PDB entry 7UIO | electron microscopy, 3.30 A resolution | chains AB and AJ of the 80 polymer chains in the assembly

Chain AB:
Name: DNA-directed RNA polymerase II subunit RPB2
From: Saccharomyces cerevisiae S288C
Notes: EC 2.7.7.6
UniProt: P08518 (RPB2_YEAST); residues 1-1224 here = UniProt positions 1-1224
Sequence (1224 residues; row label = number of the first residue in the row):
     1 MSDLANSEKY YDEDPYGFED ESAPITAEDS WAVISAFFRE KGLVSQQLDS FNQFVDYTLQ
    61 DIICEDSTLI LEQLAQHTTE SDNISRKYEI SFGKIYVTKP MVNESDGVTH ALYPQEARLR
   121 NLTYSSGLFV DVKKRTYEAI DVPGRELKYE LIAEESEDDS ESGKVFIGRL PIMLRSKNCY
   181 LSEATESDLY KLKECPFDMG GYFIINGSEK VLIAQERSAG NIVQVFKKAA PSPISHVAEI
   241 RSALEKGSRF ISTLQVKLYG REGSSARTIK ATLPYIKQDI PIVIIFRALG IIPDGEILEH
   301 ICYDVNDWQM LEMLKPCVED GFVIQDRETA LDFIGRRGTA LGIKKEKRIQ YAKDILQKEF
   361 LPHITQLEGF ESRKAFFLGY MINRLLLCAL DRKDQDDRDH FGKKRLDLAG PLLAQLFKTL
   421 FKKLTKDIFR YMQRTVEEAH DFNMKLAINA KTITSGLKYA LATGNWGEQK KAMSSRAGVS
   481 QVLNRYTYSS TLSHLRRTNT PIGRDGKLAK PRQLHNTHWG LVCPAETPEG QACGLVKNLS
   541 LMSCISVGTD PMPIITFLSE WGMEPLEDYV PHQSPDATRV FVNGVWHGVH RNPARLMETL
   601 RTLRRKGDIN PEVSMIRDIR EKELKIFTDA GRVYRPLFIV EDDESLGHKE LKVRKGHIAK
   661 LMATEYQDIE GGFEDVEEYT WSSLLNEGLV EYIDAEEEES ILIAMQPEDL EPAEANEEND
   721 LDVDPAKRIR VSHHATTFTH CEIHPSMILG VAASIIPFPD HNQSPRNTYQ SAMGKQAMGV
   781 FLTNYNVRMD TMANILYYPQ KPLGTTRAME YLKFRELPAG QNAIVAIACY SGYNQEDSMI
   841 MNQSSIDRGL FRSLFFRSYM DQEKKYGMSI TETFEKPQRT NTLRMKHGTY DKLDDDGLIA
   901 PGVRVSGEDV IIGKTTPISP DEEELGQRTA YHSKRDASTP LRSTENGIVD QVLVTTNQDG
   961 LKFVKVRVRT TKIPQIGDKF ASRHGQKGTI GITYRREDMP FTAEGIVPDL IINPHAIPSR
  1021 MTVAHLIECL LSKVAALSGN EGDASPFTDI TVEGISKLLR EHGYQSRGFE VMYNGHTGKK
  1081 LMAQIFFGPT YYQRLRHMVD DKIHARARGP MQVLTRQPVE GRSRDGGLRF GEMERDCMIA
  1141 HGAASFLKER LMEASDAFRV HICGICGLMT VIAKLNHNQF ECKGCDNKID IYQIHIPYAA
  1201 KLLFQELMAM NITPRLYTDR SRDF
Unresolved in the structure: 1-20, 243-251, 669-677, 713-726

Chain AJ:
Name: DNA-directed RNA polymerases I, II, and III subunit RPABC5
From: Saccharomyces cerevisiae S288C
UniProt: P22139 (RPAB5_YEAST); numbering as in UniProt (aligned over 1-70)
Sequence (70 residues; each row starts with the number of its first residue):
     1 MIVPVRCFSC GKVVGDKWES YLNLLQEDEL DEGTALSRLG LKRYCCRRMI LTHVDLIEKF
    61 LRYNPLEKRD

Interface between chain AB and chain AJ:
Contacting residue pairs (77; chain AB residue first):
  Y113(AB) with R69(AJ)
  P114(AB) with R69(AJ); D70(AJ)
  Q115(AB) with E67(AJ); K68(AJ); R69(AJ)
  R118(AB) with D70(AJ), salt bridge
  L174(AB) with D70(AJ)
  Y190(AB) with R62(AJ), hydrogen bond
  L192(AB) with E67(AJ); R69(AJ), hydrogen bond (backbone-side chain)
  K193(AB) with Y63(AJ); N64(AJ); E67(AJ); K68(AJ); R69(AJ), hydrogen bond (backbone-backbone)
  E194(AB) with K68(AJ), salt bridge; R69(AJ); D70(AJ)
  F197(AB) with K59(AJ)
  D198(AB) with D70(AJ)
  Y202(AB) with D70(AJ), hydrogen bond (side chain-backbone)
  E209(AB) with D70(AJ)
  V780(AB) with L56(AJ), hydrophobic
  L782(AB) with K68(AJ)
  T783(AB) with K59(AJ); F60(AJ)
  N784(AB) with Y63(AJ), hydrogen bond (backbone-side chain); K68(AJ)
  Y785(AB) with F60(AJ), hydrophobic
  N786(AB) with Y63(AJ); P65(AJ)
  V787(AB) with Y63(AJ), hydrogen bond (backbone-side chain); N64(AJ); P65(AJ); L66(AJ); E67(AJ); K68(AJ)
  R788(AB) with K68(AJ); D70(AJ), salt bridge
  L796(AB) with M1(AJ)
  Y797(AB) with M1(AJ)
  Y798(AB) with I2(AJ); P4(AJ), hydrophobic
  P799(AB) with V54(AJ); L56(AJ), hydrophobic
  Q800(AB) with R48(AJ); T52(AJ)
  K801(AB) with T52(AJ), hydrogen bond (backbone-backbone); V54(AJ)
  L803(AB) with T52(AJ)
  E816(AB) with V54(AJ); L56(AJ)
  P818(AB) with V54(AJ), hydrophobic
  Q821(AB) with F8(AJ)
  N822(AB) with R48(AJ), hydrogen bond (backbone-side chain); T52(AJ), hydrogen bond
  I824(AB) with C45(AJ), hydrophobic
  S845(AB) with F8(AJ), hydrogen bond (side chain-backbone)
  R848(AB) with C7(AJ); F8(AJ), hydrogen bond (side chain-backbone); G11(AJ)
  L850(AB) with F8(AJ), hydrophobic
  Q951(AB) with P65(AJ), hydrogen bond (side chain-backbone)
  I1006(AB) with R43(AJ)
  V1007(AB) with S9(AJ), hydrogen bond (backbone-side chain)
  D1009(AB) with S9(AJ); R48(AJ), salt bridge
  A1036(AB) with R47(AJ)
  L1037(AB) with Y44(AJ), hydrophobic; R47(AJ)
  S1038(AB) with G33(AJ)
  G1039(AB) with E32(AJ); G33(AJ); L51(AJ)
  F1087(AB) with Y44(AJ)
  P1089(AB) with Y44(AJ)
Interface residues without a listed pair, chain AB (61 interface residues in all): L181, K191, C195, I204, R485, I795, R815, L817, A823, G849, R996, E1004, A1035, Y1064, G1088
Interface residues without a listed pair, chain AJ (32 interface residues in all): V3, R6, M49

Overview:
The interface between chain AB and chain AJ involves 61 residues on one side and 32 on the other; the contacts
include 13 hydrogen bonds and 4 salt bridges. Polar pairs include R118(AB)-D70(AJ), E194(AB)-K68(AJ) and
R788(AB)-D70(AJ).
Chain AB is DNA-directed RNA polymerase II subunit RPB2 and chain AJ is DNA-directed RNA polymerases I, II,
and III subunit RPABC5, both from Saccharomyces cerevisiae S288C; the structure, Mediator-PIC Early (Composite
Model), was determined by electron microscopy, deposited together with 7UI9, 7UIC, 7UIF, 7UIG, 7UIK and 7UIL.
